8ZXC - chains A and B; structure by solution NMR.

== Chain A ==
Name: ASH1L bromodomain and PHD domain
Source organism: Homo sapiens
Amino-acid sequence (205 residues; numbered 1 to 205; the number before each row is that of its first residue):
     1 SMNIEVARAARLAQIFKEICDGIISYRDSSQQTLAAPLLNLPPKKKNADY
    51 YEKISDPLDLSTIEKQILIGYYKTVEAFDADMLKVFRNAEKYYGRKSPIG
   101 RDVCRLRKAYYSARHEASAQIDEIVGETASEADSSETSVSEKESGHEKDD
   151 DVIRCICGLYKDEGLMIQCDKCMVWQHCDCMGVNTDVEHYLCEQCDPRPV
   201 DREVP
Bound ions: Zn2+ site 1: Cys155, Cys157, His177, Cys180; Zn2+ site 2: Cys169, Cys172, Cys192, Cys195

== Chain B ==
Name: Histone H3.3C
UniProtKB: Q6NXT2 (H3C_HUMAN); residues 301-312 here correspond to UniProt positions 2-13 (UniProt number = residue number - 299)
Amino-acid sequence (12 residues; each row starts with the number of its first residue):
   301 ARTKQTARKSTG
Modified residues: Lys304 (N-dimethyl-lysine; MLY)
Swiss-Prot annotation at these positions:
  - modified residue: Arg302 (Asymmetric dimethylarginine), Thr303 (Phosphothreonine), Lys304 (Allysine), Gln305 (5-glutamyl dopamine), Thr306 (Phosphothreonine), Arg308 (Citrulline), Lys309 (N6,N6,N6-trimethyllysine), Ser310 (ADP-ribosylserine), Thr311 (Phosphothreonine)

== How chain A and chain B interact ==
Contacting residue pairs (21):
  Asp151(A) with Lys304(B)
  Asp162(A) with Lys304(B); Thr306(B); Ala307(B)
  Gly164(A) with Lys304(B); Gln305(B); Thr306(B)
  Leu165(A) with Lys304(B); Gln305(B)
  Met166(A) with Arg302(B); Thr303(B); Lys304(B)
  Ile167(A) with Arg302(B); Thr303(B)
  Gln168(A) with Ala301(B); Arg302(B)
  Trp175(A) with Arg302(B); Lys304(B)
  Thr185(A) with Thr303(B)
  Val187(A) with Ala301(B)
  Glu188(A) with Ala301(B)
Interface residues without a listed pair, chain A (13 interface residues in all): His189, Tyr190

== In short ==
13 residues of chain A and 7 residues of chain B are in contact. Cys155(A), Cys157(A), His177(A) and Cys180(A)
form the Zn2+ site 1. Cys169(A), Cys172(A), Cys192(A) and Cys195(A) form the Zn2+ site 2.
Chain A is ASH1L bromodomain and PHD domain (Homo sapiens) and chain B is Histone H3.3C; the structure, NMR
solution structures of ASH1L BRD-PHD domain in complex with H3K4me2 peptide, was determined by solution NMR.
